7K8S - chains A and C of the 9 polymer chains in the assembly; structure by electron microscopy, 3.40 A resolution.

[Chain A (and C)]
Molecule: Spike glycoprotein
From: Severe acute respiratory syndrome coronavirus 2
Notes: chain C of this document is another copy of the same molecule, construct and numbering; everything in this record applies to it too
UniProtKB: P0DTC2 (SPIKE_SARS2); residues 1-1213 here = UniProt positions 1-1213
Amino-acid sequence (1259 residues; numbered 1 to 1259; the number before each row is that of its first residue):
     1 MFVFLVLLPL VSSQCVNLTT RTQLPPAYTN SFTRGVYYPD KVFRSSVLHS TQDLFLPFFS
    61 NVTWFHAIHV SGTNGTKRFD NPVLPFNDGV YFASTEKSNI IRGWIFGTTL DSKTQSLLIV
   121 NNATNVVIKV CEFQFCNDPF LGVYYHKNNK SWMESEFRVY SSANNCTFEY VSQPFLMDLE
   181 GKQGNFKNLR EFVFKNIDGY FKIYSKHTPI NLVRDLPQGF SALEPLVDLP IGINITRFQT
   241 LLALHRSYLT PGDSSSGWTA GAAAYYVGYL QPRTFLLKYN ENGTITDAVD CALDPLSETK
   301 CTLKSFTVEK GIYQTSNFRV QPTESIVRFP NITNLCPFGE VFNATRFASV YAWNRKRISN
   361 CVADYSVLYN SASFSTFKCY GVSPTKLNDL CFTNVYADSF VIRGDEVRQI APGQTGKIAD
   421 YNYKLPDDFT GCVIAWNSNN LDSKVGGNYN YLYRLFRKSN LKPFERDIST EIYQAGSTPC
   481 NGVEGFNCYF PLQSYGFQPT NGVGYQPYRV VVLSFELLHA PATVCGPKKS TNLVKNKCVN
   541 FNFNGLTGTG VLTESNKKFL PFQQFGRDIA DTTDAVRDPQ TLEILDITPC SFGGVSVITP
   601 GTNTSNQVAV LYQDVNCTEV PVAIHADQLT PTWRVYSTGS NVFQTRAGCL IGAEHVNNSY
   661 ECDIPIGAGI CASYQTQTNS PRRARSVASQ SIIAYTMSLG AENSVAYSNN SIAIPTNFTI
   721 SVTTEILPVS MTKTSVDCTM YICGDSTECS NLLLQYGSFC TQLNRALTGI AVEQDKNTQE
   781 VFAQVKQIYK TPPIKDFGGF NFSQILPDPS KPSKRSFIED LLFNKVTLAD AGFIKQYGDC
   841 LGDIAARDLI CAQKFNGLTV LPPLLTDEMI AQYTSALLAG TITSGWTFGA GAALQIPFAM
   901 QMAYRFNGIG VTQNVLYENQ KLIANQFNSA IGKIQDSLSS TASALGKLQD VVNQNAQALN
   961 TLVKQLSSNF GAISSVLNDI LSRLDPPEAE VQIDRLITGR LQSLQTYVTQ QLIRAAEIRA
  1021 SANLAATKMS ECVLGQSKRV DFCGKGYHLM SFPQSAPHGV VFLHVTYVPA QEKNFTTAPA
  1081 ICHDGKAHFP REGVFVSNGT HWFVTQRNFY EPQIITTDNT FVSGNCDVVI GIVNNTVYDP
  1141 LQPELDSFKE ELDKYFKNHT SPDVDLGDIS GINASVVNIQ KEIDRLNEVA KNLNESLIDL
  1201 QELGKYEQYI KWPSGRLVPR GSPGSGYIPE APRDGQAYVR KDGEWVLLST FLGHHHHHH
Disordered / not traced: 1-26, 70-77, 144-164, 173-185, 246-262, 621-640, 677-688, 828-853, 1148-1259
Differences from the reference sequence: conflict Pro986 (Lys in P0DTC2), Pro987 (Val in P0DTC2); expression tag (1214-1259)
Disulfide bonds: Cys131-Cys166, Cys291-Cys301, Cys336-Cys361, Cys379-Cys432, Cys391-Cys525, Cys617-Cys649, Cys662-Cys671, Cys738-Cys760, Cys743-Cys749, Cys1032-Cys1043, Cys1082-Cys1126
Covalently attached groups: N-acetylglucosamine (NAG) linked to Asn61, Asn122, Asn165, Asn234, Asn282, Asn603, Asn616, Asn657, Asn709, Asn717, Asn801, Asn1074, Asn1098, Asn1134
From the paper describing this entry:
  - post-translational modification sites: Asn165
  - mutagenesis - R346S, N439K, N440K: decreased binding to C135

[Interface between chain A and chain C]
Pairs across the interface - 146 pairs, chain A then chain C:
  Asn317(A) - Asp737(C)  hydrogen bond
  Asn317(A) - Met740(C)
  Arg319(A) - Asp745(C)  salt bridge
  Arg357(A) - Tyr200(C)
  Arg357(A) - Pro230(C)
  Gly381(A) - Arg983(C)  hydrogen bond (backbone-side chain)
  Val382(A) - Arg983(C)
  Ser383(A) - Arg983(C)  hydrogen bond (backbone-backbone)
  Ser383(A) - Leu984(C)
  Ser383(A) - Asp985(C)  hydrogen bond
  Lys386(A) - Leu981(C)
  Lys386(A) - Ser982(C)
  Lys386(A) - Arg983(C)
  Lys386(A) - Leu984(C)
  Lys386(A) - Asp985(C)
  Asn394(A) - Tyr200(C)  hydrogen bond
  Tyr396(A) - Tyr200(C)
  Thr430(A) - Arg983(C)
  Phe456(A) - Ala372(C)  hydrophobic
  Glu516(A) - Tyr200(C)  hydrogen bond
  Leu517(A) - Arg983(C)
  Gly548(A) - Asn978(C)
  Lys557(A) - Phe43(C)
  Lys558(A) - Phe43(C)
  Phe559(A) - Phe43(C)  hydrophobic
  Phe562(A) - Tyr38(C)  hydrophobic
  Phe562(A) - Lys41(C)
  Phe562(A) - Glu224(C)
  Phe562(A) - Pro225(C)  hydrophobic
  Gln563(A) - Val42(C)  hydrogen bond (side chain-backbone)
  Gln563(A) - Phe43(C)
  Phe565(A) - Lys41(C)
  Phe565(A) - Val42(C)
  Phe565(A) - Phe43(C)
  Gly566(A) - Phe43(C)
  Arg567(A) - Val42(C)
  Asp568(A) - Lys854(C)  salt bridge
  Ile569(A) - Val47(C)  hydrophobic
  Ala570(A) - Val963(C)  hydrophobic
  Asp571(A) - Arg44(C)  salt bridge
  Pro589(A) - Phe855(C)  hydrophobic
  Phe592(A) - Met740(C)  hydrophobic
  Phe592(A) - Phe855(C)
  Phe592(A) - Gly857(C)
  Gln613(A) - Leu861(C)
  Asp614(A) - Thr859(C)  hydrogen bond
  Pro665(A) - Leu864(C)  hydrophobic
  Gly667(A) - Pro863(C)
  Gly667(A) - Leu864(C)
  Ala668(A) - Pro863(C)  hydrogen bond (backbone-backbone)
  Ala668(A) - Leu864(C)
  Gly669(A) - Leu864(C)  hydrogen bond (backbone-backbone)
  Gly669(A) - Met869(C)
  Met697(A) - Met869(C)  hydrophobic
  Leu699(A) - Ile788(C)  hydrophobic
  Leu699(A) - Met869(C)  hydrophobic
  Leu699(A) - Gln872(C)
  Leu699(A) - Tyr873(C)
  Ala701(A) - Gln787(C)
  Ala701(A) - Ile788(C)  hydrogen bond (backbone-backbone)
  Glu702(A) - Ile788(C)
  Glu702(A) - Lys790(C)  salt bridge
  Asn703(A) - Gln787(C)  hydrogen bond
  Asn703(A) - Ile788(C)  hydrogen bond (backbone-backbone)
  Asn703(A) - Tyr789(C)
  Asn703(A) - Lys790(C)
  Ser704(A) - Lys790(C)
  Val705(A) - Tyr789(C)  hydrophobic
  Val705(A) - Lys790(C)
  Val705(A) - Gln895(C)
  Ala706(A) - Gln895(C)
  Tyr707(A) - Pro792(C)  hydrophobic
  Tyr707(A) - Asp796(C)
  Tyr707(A) - Phe797(C)  hydrophobic
  Tyr707(A) - Thr883(C)
  Tyr707(A) - Ile896(C)
  Tyr707(A) - Pro897(C)  hydrophobic
  Tyr707(A) - Phe898(C)  hydrogen bond (side chain-backbone)
  Ser708(A) - Pro897(C)
  Asn709(A) - Pro897(C)
  Asn710(A) - Pro897(C)
  Ser711(A) - Gln895(C)
  Ser711(A) - Pro897(C)
  Ile712(A) - Gln895(C)
  Ile712(A) - Ile896(C)  hydrophobic
  Ala713(A) - Leu894(C)
  Ala713(A) - Gln895(C)  hydrogen bond (backbone-backbone)
  Pro715(A) - Leu894(C)
  Gln957(A) - Arg765(C)
  Thr961(A) - Ser758(C)
  Thr961(A) - Gln762(C)
  Gln965(A) - Tyr756(C)  hydrogen bond (side chain-backbone)
  Gln965(A) - Gly757(C)
  Gln965(A) - Ser758(C)  hydrogen bond (side chain-backbone)
  Gln965(A) - Phe759(C)
  Ser968(A) - Gln755(C)  hydrogen bond (side chain-backbone)
  Ser968(A) - Tyr756(C)
  Ser968(A) - Gly757(C)  hydrogen bond (side chain-backbone)
  Asn969(A) - Gln755(C)
  Phe970(A) - Gln755(C)
  Phe970(A) - Tyr756(C)
  Gly971(A) - Gln755(C)
  Pro987(A) - Asp427(C)
  Arg995(A) - Asp994(C)  salt bridge
  Gln1002(A) - Phe759(C)
  Gln1002(A) - Gln1002(C)
  Ser1003(A) - Phe759(C)
  Thr1006(A) - Gln762(C)
  Thr1006(A) - Gln1005(C)  hydrogen bond
  Ile1013(A) - Leu1012(C)  hydrophobic
  Ile1013(A) - Ile1013(C)  hydrophobic
  Glu1017(A) - Arg1019(C)
  Arg1039(A) - Thr1027(C)
  Arg1039(A) - Glu1031(C)  salt bridge
  Arg1039(A) - Arg1039(C)
  Val1040(A) - Ser1030(C)
  Val1040(A) - Glu1031(C)
  Asp1041(A) - Ser1030(C)
  Phe1042(A) - Glu1031(C)
  Lys1045(A) - Gln784(C)
  Lys1045(A) - Gly889(C)
  Gly1046(A) - Ala890(C)
  Tyr1047(A) - Trp886(C)  hydrogen bond
  Tyr1047(A) - Ala890(C)
  Glu1072(A) - Ala892(C)
  Glu1072(A) - Ala893(C)
  Glu1072(A) - Leu894(C)
  Asn1074(A) - Gln895(C)  hydrogen bond
  Thr1077(A) - Met900(C)
  Phe1089(A) - Asn914(C)
  Phe1089(A) - Tyr917(C)  hydrophobic
  Pro1090(A) - Gln913(C)
  Val1094(A) - Tyr904(C)
  Arg1107(A) - Tyr904(C)  hydrogen bond
  Arg1107(A) - Asn907(C)
  Arg1107(A) - Gln913(C)
  Phe1121(A) - Asn914(C)
  Ser1123(A) - Asn914(C)  hydrogen bond
  Ser1123(A) - Glu918(C)  hydrogen bond
  Val1128(A) - Glu918(C)
  Val1129(A) - Tyr917(C)  hydrophobic
  Ile1130(A) - Gln920(C)
  Leu1141(A) - Leu1141(C)  hydrophobic
  Leu1141(A) - Glu1144(C)
  Leu1145(A) - Glu1144(C)
  Leu1145(A) - Leu1145(C)  hydrophobic
Other interface residues (no listed pair), chain A (104 interface residues in all): Gln314, Leu390, Tyr473, Tyr505, His519, Thr547, Leu560, Gln564, Ala647, Cys671, Gly700, Gly999, Thr1009, Gln1010, Val1068, Ala1078, Pro1079, Gly1093, Gly1124
Other interface residues (no listed pair), chain C (92 interface residues in all): Asp40, Asn282, Asn370, Val503, Asn764, Val860, Pro862, Ser884, Thr887, Thr912, Thr1009, Leu1034, Gly1035

[Summary]
The interface between chain A and chain C involves 104 residues on one side and 92 on the other, with 25
hydrogen bonds and 6 salt bridges. Polar contacts include Arg319(A)-Asp745(C), Asp568(A)-Lys854(C) and
Asp571(A)-Arg44(C). The paper reports that R346S, N439K and N440K of chain A reduce binding to C135; a
modification site at Asn165(A).
Both chains are Spike glycoprotein (Severe acute respiratory syndrome coronavirus 2). Entry 7K8S (Structure of
the SARS-CoV-2 S 2P trimer in complex with the human neutralizing antibody Fab fragment ...) was determined by
electron microscopy, deposited together with 7K8O, 7K8P, 7K8R, 7K8V, 7K8W and 7K8Z.
